Entry 6BM2 (X-ray diffraction, 3.40 A resolution); this record covers chains B and C of the 12 polymer chains in the assembly.

== Chain B ==
Molecule: DNA-directed RNA polymerase II subunit RPB2
From: Saccharomyces cerevisiae (strain ATCC 204508 / S288c)
Notes: EC 2.7.7.6
UniProt: P08518 (RPB2_YEAST); residue numbers follow UniProt; this construct covers 1-1224
Amino-acid sequence (1224 residues; each row starts with the number of its first residue):
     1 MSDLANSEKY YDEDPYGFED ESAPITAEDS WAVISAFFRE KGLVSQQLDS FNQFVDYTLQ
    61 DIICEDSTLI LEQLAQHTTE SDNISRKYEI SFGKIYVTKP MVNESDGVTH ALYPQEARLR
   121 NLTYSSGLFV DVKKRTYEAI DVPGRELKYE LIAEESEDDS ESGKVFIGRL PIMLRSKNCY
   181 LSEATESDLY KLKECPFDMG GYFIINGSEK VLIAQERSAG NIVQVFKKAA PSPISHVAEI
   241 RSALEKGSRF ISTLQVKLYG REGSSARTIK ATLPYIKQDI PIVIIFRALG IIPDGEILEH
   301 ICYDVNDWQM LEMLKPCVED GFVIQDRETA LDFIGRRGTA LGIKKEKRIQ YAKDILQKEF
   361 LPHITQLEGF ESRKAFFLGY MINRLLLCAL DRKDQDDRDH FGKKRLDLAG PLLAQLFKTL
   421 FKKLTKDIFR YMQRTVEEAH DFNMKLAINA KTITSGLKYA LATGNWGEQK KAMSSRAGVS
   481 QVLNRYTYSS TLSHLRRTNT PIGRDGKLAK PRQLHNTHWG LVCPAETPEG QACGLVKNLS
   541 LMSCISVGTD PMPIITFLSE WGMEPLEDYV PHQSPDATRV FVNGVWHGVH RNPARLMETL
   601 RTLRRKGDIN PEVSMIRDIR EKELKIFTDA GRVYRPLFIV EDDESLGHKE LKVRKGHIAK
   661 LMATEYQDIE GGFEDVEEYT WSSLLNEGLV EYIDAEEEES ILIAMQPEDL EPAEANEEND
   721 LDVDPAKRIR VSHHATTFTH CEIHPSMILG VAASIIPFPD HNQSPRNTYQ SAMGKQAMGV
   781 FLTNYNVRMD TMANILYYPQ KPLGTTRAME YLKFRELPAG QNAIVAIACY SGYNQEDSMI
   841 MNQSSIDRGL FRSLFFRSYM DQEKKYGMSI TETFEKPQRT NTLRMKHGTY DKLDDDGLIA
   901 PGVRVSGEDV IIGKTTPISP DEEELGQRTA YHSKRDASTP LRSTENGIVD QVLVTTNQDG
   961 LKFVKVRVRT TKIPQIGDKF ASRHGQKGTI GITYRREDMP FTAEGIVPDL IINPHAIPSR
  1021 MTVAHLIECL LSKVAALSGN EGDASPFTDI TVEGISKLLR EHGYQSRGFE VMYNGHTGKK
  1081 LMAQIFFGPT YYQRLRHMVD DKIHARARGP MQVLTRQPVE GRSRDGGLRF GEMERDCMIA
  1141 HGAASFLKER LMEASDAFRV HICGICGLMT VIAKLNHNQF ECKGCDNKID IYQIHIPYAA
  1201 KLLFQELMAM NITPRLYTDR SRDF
Not modelled in the structure: 1-19, 71-88, 135-163, 244-250, 339-344, 436-445, 503-508, 669-677, 713-721, 919-928, 1221-1224
Ion coordination: Zn2+: Cys1163, Cys1166

== Chain C ==
Molecule: DNA-directed RNA polymerase II subunit RPB3
From: Saccharomyces cerevisiae (strain ATCC 204508 / S288c)
UniProt: P16370 (RPB3_YEAST); residue numbers follow UniProt; this construct covers 1-318
Amino-acid sequence (318 residues; row label = number of the first residue in the row):
     1 MSEEGPQVKI REASKDNVDF ILSNVDLAMA NSLRRVMIAE IPTLAIDSVE VETNTTVLAD
    61 EFIAHRLGLI PLQSMDIEQL EYSRDCFCED HCDKCSVVLT LQAFGESEST TNVYSKDLVI
   121 VSNLMGRNIG HPIIQDKEGN GVLICKLRKG QELKLTCVAK KGIAKEHAKW GPAAAIEFEY
   181 DPWNKLKHTD YWYEQDSAKE WPQSKNCEYE DPPNEGDPFD YKAQADTFYM NVESVGSIPV
   241 DQVVVRGIDT LQKKVASILL ALTQMDQDKV NFASGDNNTA SNMLGSNEDV MMTGAEQDPY
   301 SNASQMGNTG SGGYDNAW
Not modelled in the structure: 1-2, 269-318
Curated features (UniProtKB/Swiss-Prot):
  - binding site (Zn(2+)): Cys86, Cys88, Cys92, Cys95
  - modified residue: Ser2 (N-acetylserine)
  - natural variant: Ala30 (A30D: In mutant RPB3-1)
  - mutagenesis: Lys9 (K9E: Transcript termination readthrough)
Ion coordination: Zn2+: Cys86, Cys88, Cys92, Cys95

== Interface between chain B and chain C ==
Contacting residue pairs - 85 pairs, chain B then chain C:
  Tyr797(B) - Glu61(C)
  Tyr797(B) - Phe62(C)  hydrophobic
  Tyr798(B) - Phe62(C)
  Tyr798(B) - His65(C)
  Tyr798(B) - Arg66(C)  hydrogen bond
  Ser844(B) - Ala168(C)
  Asp847(B) - His65(C)  hydrogen bond (backbone-side chain)
  Asp847(B) - His167(C)  hydrogen bond (backbone-side chain)
  Asp847(B) - Ala168(C)
  Arg848(B) - His65(C)
  Arg848(B) - Ala168(C)
  Gly849(B) - His65(C)
  Arg852(B) - His65(C)
  Arg852(B) - His167(C)
  Leu854(B) - Glu61(C)
  Arg969(B) - Ala59(C)
  Arg969(B) - Asp60(C)  salt bridge
  Arg969(B) - Glu61(C)  salt bridge
  Thr971(B) - Glu61(C)  hydrogen bond
  Arg995(B) - Lys165(C)
  Arg996(B) - Arg34(C)
  Arg996(B) - Ile38(C)
  Arg996(B) - Ala173(C)
  Arg996(B) - Ala174(C)  hydrogen bond (side chain-backbone)
  Glu997(B) - Arg34(C)  hydrogen bond (backbone-side chain)
  Glu997(B) - Arg35(C)
  Glu997(B) - Ile38(C)
  Glu997(B) - Ala39(C)
  Asp998(B) - Arg35(C)  salt bridge
  Met999(B) - Arg34(C)
  Phe1001(B) - Arg34(C)
  Phe1001(B) - Phe178(C)  hydrophobic
  Ala1003(B) - Glu177(C)
  Ala1003(B) - Phe178(C)  hydrogen bond (backbone-backbone)
  Ala1003(B) - Glu179(C)
  Glu1004(B) - Glu177(C)
  Gly1005(B) - Ile176(C)
  Arg1060(B) - Lys199(C)  hydrogen bond (side chain-backbone)
  Arg1060(B) - Glu200(C)  hydrogen bond (side chain-backbone)
  Arg1060(B) - Pro202(C)
  Gly1063(B) - Pro202(C)
  Tyr1064(B) - Pro202(C)
  Gln1065(B) - Trp192(C)
  Gln1065(B) - Glu200(C)
  Gln1065(B) - Trp201(C)
  Gln1065(B) - Pro202(C)
  Arg1067(B) - Trp192(C)
  Arg1067(B) - Glu194(C)  salt bridge
  Phe1069(B) - Trp192(C)  hydrophobic
  Phe1069(B) - Trp201(C)  hydrophobic
  Glu1070(B) - Trp201(C)
  Val1071(B) - Tyr191(C)  hydrophobic
  Val1071(B) - Trp201(C)  hydrophobic
  Tyr1073(B) - Phe178(C)
  Tyr1073(B) - Glu179(C)
  Tyr1073(B) - Tyr180(C)  hydrophobic
  Gly1075(B) - Asn31(C)
  Gly1075(B) - Arg34(C)  hydrogen bond (backbone-side chain)
  Gly1075(B) - Arg35(C)  hydrogen bond (backbone-side chain)
  His1076(B) - Asn31(C)  hydrogen bond (backbone-side chain)
  His1076(B) - Arg35(C)
  Thr1077(B) - Leu27(C)
  Thr1077(B) - Asn31(C)  hydrogen bond (backbone-side chain)
  Gly1078(B) - Leu27(C)
  Gly1078(B) - Asn31(C)
  Gly1078(B) - Phe178(C)
  Gly1078(B) - Tyr180(C)
  Lys1079(B) - Leu27(C)
  Lys1079(B) - Tyr180(C)
  Lys1079(B) - His188(C)
  Lys1080(B) - Tyr180(C)  hydrogen bond (backbone-side chain)
  Lys1080(B) - Asp181(C)  hydrogen bond (side chain-backbone)
  Lys1080(B) - His188(C)
  Lys1080(B) - Thr189(C)
  Leu1081(B) - His188(C)
  Leu1081(B) - Thr189(C)  hydrogen bond (backbone-side chain)
  Met1082(B) - Lys187(C)
  Met1082(B) - His188(C)
  Met1082(B) - Thr189(C)
  Met1082(B) - Asp190(C)  hydrogen bond (backbone-backbone)
  Gln1084(B) - Thr189(C)
  Gln1084(B) - Asp190(C)  hydrogen bond (side chain-backbone)
  Gln1084(B) - Tyr191(C)
  Gln1084(B) - Trp192(C)  hydrogen bond (side chain-backbone)
  Gln1084(B) - Trp201(C)
Other interface residues (no listed pair), chain B (39 interface residues in all): Asn786, Asn1074
Other interface residues (no listed pair), chain C (37 interface residues in all): Val57, Leu69, Ala175

== Overview ==
39 residues of chain B face 37 of chain C across their interface; the contacts include 19 hydrogen bonds and 4
salt bridges. Among the polar pairs are Arg969(B)-Asp60(C), Arg969(B)-Glu61(C) and Asp998(B)-Arg35(C). UniProt
lists 4 Zn2+-binding residues and one mutagenesis site on chain C.
Here chain B is DNA-directed RNA polymerase II subunit RPB2 and chain C is DNA-directed RNA polymerase II
subunit RPB3, both from Saccharomyces cerevisiae (strain ATCC 204508 / S288c). Entry 6BM2 (Pol II elongation
complex with an abasic lesion at i-1 position) was determined by X-ray diffraction (same publication as 6BLO,
6BLP, 6BM4 and 6BQF).
